4ADV - chains A and P of the 22 polymer chains in the assembly; structure by electron microscopy, 13.50 A resolution (very low resolution: no residue pairs are listed; an interface is given only as per-side residue counts).

[Chain A]
Molecule: 16S ribosomal RNA
From: Escherichia coli
Sequence (1542 nucleotides; each row starts with the number of its first residue):
     1 AAAUUGAAGAGUUUGAUCAUGGCUCAGAUUGAACGCUGGCGGCAGGCCUA
    51 ACACAUGCAAGUCGAACGGUAACAGGAAGAAGCUUGCUUCUUUGCUGACG
   101 AGUGGCGGACGGGUGAGUAAUGUCUGGGAAACUGCCUGAUGGAGGGGGAU
   151 AACUACUGGAAACGGUAGCUAAUACCGCAUAACGUCGCAAGACCAAAGAG
   201 GGGGACCUUCGGGCCUCUUGCCAUCGGAUGUGCCCAGAUGGGAUUAGCUA
   251 GUAGGUGGGGUAACGGCUCACCUAGGCGACGAUCCCUAGCUGGUCUGAGA
   301 GGAUGACCAGCCACACUGGAACUGAGACACGGUCCAGACUCCUACGGGAG
   351 GCAGCAGUGGGGAAUAUUGCACAAUGGGCGCAAGCCUGAUGCAGCCAUGC
   401 CGCGUGUAUGAAGAAGGCCUUCGGGUUGUAAAGUACUUUCAGCGGGGAGG
   451 AAGGGAGUAAAGUUAAUACCUUUGCUCAUUGACGUUACCCGCAGAAGAAG
   501 CACCGGCUAACUCCGUGCCAGCAGCCGCGGUAAUACGGAGGGUGCAAGCG
   551 UUAAUCGGAAUUACUGGGCGUAAAGCGCACGCAGGCGGUUUGUUAAGUCA
   601 GAUGUGAAAUCCCCGGGCUCAACCUGGGAACUGCAUCUGAUACUGGCAAG
   651 CUUGAGUCUCGUAGAGGGGGGUAGAAUUCCAGGUGUAGCGGUGAAAUGCG
   701 UAGAGAUCUGGAGGAAUACCGGUGGCGAAGGCGGCCCCCUGGACGAAGAC
   751 UGACGCUCAGGUGCGAAAGCGUGGGGAGCAAACAGGAUUAGAUACCCUGG
   801 UAGUCCACGCCGUAAACGAUGUCGACUUGGAGGUUGUGCCCUUGAGGCGU
   851 GGCUUCCGGAGCUAACGCGUUAAGUCGACCGCCUGGGGAGUACGGCCGCA
   901 AGGUUAAAACUCAAAUGAAUUGACGGGGGCCCGCACAAGCGGUGGAGCAU
   951 GUGGUUUAAUUCGAUGCAACGCGAAGAACCUUACCUGGUCUUGACAUCCA
  1001 CGGAAGUUUUCAGAGAUGAGAAUGUGCCUUCGGGAACCGUGAGACAGGUG
  1051 CUGCAUGGCUGUCGUCAGCUCGUGUUGUGAAAUGUUGGGUUAAGUCCCGC
  1101 AACGAGCGCAACCCUUAUCCUUUGUUGCCAGCGGUCCGGCCGGGAACUCA
  1151 AAGGAGACUGCCAGUGAUAAACUGGAGGAAGGUGGGGAUGACGUCAAGUC
  1201 AUCAUGGCCCUUACGACCAGGGCUACACACGUGCUACAAUGGCGCAUACA
  1251 AAGAGAAGCGACCUCGCGAGAGCAAGCGGACCUCAUAAAGUGCGUCGUAG
  1301 UCCGGAUUGGAGUCUGCAACUCGACUCCAUGAAGUCGGAAUCGCUAGUAA
  1351 UCGUGGAUCAGAAUGCCACGGUGAAUACGUUCCCGGGCCUUGUACACACC
  1401 GCCCGUCACACCAUGGGAGUGGGUUGCAAAAGAAGUAGGUAGCUUAACCU
  1451 UCGGGAGGGCGCUUACCACUUUGUGAUUCAUGACUGGGGUGAAGUCGUAA
  1501 CAAGGUAACCGUAGGGGAACCUGCGGUUGGAUCACCUCCUUA
Unresolved in the structure: 1-4, 1386-1505, 1535-1542

[Chain P]
Molecule: 30S ribosomal protein S16
From: Escherichia coli
UniProtKB: P0A7T3 (RS16_ECOLI); residue numbers follow UniProt; this construct covers 1-82
Sequence (82 residues; each row starts with the number of its first residue):
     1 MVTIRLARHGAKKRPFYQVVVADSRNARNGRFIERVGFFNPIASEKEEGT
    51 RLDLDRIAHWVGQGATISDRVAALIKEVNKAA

[Chain A / chain P interface]
At this resolution (14 A) residue pairs are not listed: 43 residues of chain A and 42 of chain P lie at the interface.

[Summary]
The interface between chain A and chain P involves 43 residues on one side and 42 on the other.
Here chain A is 16S ribosomal RNA and chain P is 30S ribosomal protein S16, both from Escherichia coli. Entry
4ADV (Structure of the E. coli methyltransferase KsgA bound to the E. coli 30S ribosomal subunit) was
determined by electron microscopy.
